2YYG - chain A; structure by X-ray diffraction, 2.00 A resolution.

# Chain A
Name: 4-hydroxyphenylacetate-3-hydroxylase
Source organism: Thermus thermophilus
Notes: EC 1.14.13.3
UniProtKB: Q5SJP8 (Q5SJP8_THET8); residue numbers follow UniProt; this construct covers 1-481
Amino-acid sequence (481 residues; row label = number of the first residue in the row):
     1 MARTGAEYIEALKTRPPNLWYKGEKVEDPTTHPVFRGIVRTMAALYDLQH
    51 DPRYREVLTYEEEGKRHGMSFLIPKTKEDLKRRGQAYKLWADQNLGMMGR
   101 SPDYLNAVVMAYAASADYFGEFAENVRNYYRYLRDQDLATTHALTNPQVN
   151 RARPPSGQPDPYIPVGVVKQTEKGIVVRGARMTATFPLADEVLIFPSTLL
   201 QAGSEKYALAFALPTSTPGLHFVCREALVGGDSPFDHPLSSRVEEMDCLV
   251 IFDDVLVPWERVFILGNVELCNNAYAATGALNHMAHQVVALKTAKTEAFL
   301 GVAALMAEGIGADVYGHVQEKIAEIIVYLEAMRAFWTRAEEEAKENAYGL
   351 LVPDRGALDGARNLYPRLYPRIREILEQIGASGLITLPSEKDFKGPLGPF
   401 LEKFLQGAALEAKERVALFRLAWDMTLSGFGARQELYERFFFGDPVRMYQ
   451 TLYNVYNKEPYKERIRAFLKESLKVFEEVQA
Disordered / not traced: 1, 153-158, 478-481
Swiss-Prot annotation at these positions:
  - binding site (substrate): Arg100 to Tyr104, His142, Ser197, Thr198
  - binding site (FAD): His142 to Leu144, Gln148 to Arg151, Thr185, Asp444 to Arg447
What the authors report for this chain:
  - catalytic residues: Arg100, His142 (proposed by the authors, not directly observed)
  - specificity-determining residues: Ser197 (by similarity / conservation)

# Summary
Curated annotation (UniProt) lists 8 substrate-binding residues and 12 FAD-binding residues. From the paper:
catalytic residues Arg100 and His142; the specificity determinant Ser197.
Chain A is 4-hydroxyphenylacetate-3-hydroxylase (Thermus thermophilus); the structure, Crystal structure of
the oxygenase component (HpaB) of 4-hydroxyphenylacetate 3-monooxygenase, was determined by X-ray diffraction,
deposited together with 2YYI, 2YYJ, 2YYK, 2YYL and 2YYM.
